Entry 7ZS9 (electron microscopy, 3.10 A resolution); this record covers chains N and R of the 38 polymer chains in the assembly.

Chain N:
Molecule: Non-template DNA
Sequence (209 nucleotides; numbered -73 to 135; the number before each row is that of its first residue; numbers below 1 keep their minus sign (DA-73 is residue -73)):
   -73 AGCACGCTGTGTATATAATAGCTATGGAACGTTCGATTCACCTCCGATGT
   -23 GTGTTGTACATACATAAAAATATCATAGCTCTTCTGCGCTGTGTTGGTCG
    27 TAGACAGCTCTAGCACCGCTTAAACGCACGTACGCGCTGTCCCCCGCGTT
    77 TTAACCGCCAAGGGGATTACTCCCTAGTCTCCAGGCACGTGTCAGATATA
   127 TACATCGAT

Chain R:
Name: Transcription initiation factor IIF subunit beta
From: Saccharomyces cerevisiae
UniProt: P41896 (T2FB_YEAST); numbering as in UniProt (aligned over 1-400)
Chain sequence (400 residues; each row starts with the number of its first residue):
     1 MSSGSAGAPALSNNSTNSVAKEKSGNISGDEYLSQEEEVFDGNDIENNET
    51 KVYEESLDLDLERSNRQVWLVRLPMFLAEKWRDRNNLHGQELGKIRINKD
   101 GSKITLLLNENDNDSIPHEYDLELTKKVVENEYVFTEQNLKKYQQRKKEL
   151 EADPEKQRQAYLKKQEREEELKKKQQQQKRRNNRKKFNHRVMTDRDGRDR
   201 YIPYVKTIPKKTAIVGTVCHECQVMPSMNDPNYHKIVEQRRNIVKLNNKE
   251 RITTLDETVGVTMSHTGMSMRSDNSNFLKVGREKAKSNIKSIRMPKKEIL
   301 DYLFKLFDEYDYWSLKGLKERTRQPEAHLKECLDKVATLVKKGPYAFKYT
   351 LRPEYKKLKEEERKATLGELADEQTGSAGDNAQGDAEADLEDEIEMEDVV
Not modelled in the structure: 1-37, 145-197, 359-400
UniProt features mapped onto this chain:
  - modified residue (Phosphoserine): Ser28, Ser34, Ser56

How chain N and chain R interact:
Pairs across the interface (17):
  DG-53(N) with Lys290(R), sugar contact; Ser291(R), sugar contact; Ile292(R), phosphate contact; Arg293(R), hydrogen bond to the phosphate
  DC-52(N) with Asn288(R), phosphate contact; Ile289(R), phosphate contact; Lys290(R), phosphate contact; Ser291(R), hydrogen bond to the phosphate; Pro325(R), phosphate contact
  DT-51(N) with Asn288(R), phosphate contact
  DA-45(N) with Phe347(R), base contact
  DC-44(N) with Lys341(R), sugar contact; Lys342(R), salt bridge to the phosphate; Phe347(R), sugar contact
  DG-43(N) with Lys341(R), phosphate contact; Lys342(R), salt bridge to the phosphate; Ala346(R), sugar contact
Interface residues without a listed pair, chain R (15 interface residues in all): Ser287, Lys319, Glu326, Gly343

Summary:
6 residues of chain N and 15 residues of chain R are in contact; the contacts include 2 hydrogen bonds and 2
salt bridges. Polar pairs include DG-53(N)-Arg293(R), DC-52(N)-Ser291(R) and DC-44(N)-Lys342(R).
Chain N is Non-template DNA and chain R is Transcription initiation factor IIF subunit beta (Saccharomyces
cerevisiae); the structure, Yeast RNA polymerase II transcription pre-initiation complex with the +1
nucleosome (complex A), was determined by electron microscopy, deposited together with 7ZSA and 7ZSB.
